Entry 6RLB (electron microscopy, 4.50 A resolution (low resolution: residue-level contacts below are approximate; hydrogen-bond / salt-bridge calls are withheld)); this record covers chains D and K of the 14 polymer chains in the assembly.

# Chain D
Name: WD repeat-containing protein 34
Organism: Homo sapiens
UniProt: Q96EX3 (WDR34_HUMAN); numbering as in UniProt (aligned over 1-536)
Sequence (564 residues; numbered 1 to 564; the number before each row is that of its first residue):
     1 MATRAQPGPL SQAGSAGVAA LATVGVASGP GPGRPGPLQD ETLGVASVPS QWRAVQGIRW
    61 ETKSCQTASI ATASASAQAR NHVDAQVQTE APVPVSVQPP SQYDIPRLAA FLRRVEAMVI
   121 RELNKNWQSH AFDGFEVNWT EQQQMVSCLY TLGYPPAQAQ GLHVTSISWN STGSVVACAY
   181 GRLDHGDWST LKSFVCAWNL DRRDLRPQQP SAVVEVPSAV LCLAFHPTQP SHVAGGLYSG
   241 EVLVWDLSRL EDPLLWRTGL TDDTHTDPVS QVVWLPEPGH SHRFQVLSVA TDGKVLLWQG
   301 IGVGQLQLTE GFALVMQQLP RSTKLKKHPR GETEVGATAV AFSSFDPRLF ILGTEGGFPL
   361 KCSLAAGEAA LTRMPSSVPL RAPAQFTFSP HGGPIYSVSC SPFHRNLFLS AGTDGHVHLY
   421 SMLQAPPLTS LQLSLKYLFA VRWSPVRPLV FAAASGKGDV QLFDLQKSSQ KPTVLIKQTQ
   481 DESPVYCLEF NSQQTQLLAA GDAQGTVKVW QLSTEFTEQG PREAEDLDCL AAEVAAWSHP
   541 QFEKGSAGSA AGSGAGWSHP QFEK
Unresolved in the structure: 1-57, 310-323, 365-381, 535-564
Differences from the reference sequence: expression tag (537-564)
Swiss-Prot annotation at these positions:
  - region: R80 to V93 (DYNLL2 binding), P106 to A131 (DYNLRB1 binding)
  - modified residue: S15 (Phosphoserine)

# Chain K
Name: Dynein light chain 1, cytoplasmic
Organism: Homo sapiens
UniProt: P63167 (DYL1_HUMAN); residue numbers follow UniProt; this construct covers 1-89
Sequence (89 residues; numbered 1 to 89; the number before each row is that of its first residue):
     1 MCDRKAVIKN ADMSEEMQQD SVECATQALE KYNIEKDIAA HIKKEFDKKY NPTWHCIVGR
    61 NFGSYVTHET KHFIYFYLGQ VAILLFKSG
Unresolved in the structure: 1-3

# Interface between chain D and chain K
Contacting residue pairs (14):
  A71(D) - T70(K)
  T72(D) - H68(K)
  A73(D) - T67(K)
  A73(D) - H68(K)
  S74(D) - V66(K)
  A75(D) - Y65(K)
  A75(D) - V66(K)
  S76(D) - S64(K)
  A77(D) - G63(K)
  A77(D) - S64(K)
  Q78(D) - F62(K)
  A79(D) - R60(K)
  A79(D) - N61(K)
  A79(D) - F62(K)
Other interface residues (no listed pair), chain K (11 interface residues in all): E69

# Overview
Chain D and chain K form an interface of 9 and 11 residues respectively.
Chain D is WD repeat-containing protein 34 and chain K is Dynein light chain 1, cytoplasmic, both from Homo
sapiens; the structure, Structure of the dynein-2 complex; tail domain, was determined by electron microscopy,
deposited together with 6SC2 and 6RLA.
